6PSW - chains I and O of the 10 polymer chains in the assembly; structure by electron microscopy, 3.70 A resolution.

== Chain I ==
Molecule: DNA-directed RNA polymerase subunit beta
From: Escherichia coli
Notes: EC 2.7.7.6
UniProtKB: P0A8V4 (RPOB_ECO57); numbering as in UniProt (aligned over 1-1342)
Sequence (1342 residues; row label = number of the first residue in the row):
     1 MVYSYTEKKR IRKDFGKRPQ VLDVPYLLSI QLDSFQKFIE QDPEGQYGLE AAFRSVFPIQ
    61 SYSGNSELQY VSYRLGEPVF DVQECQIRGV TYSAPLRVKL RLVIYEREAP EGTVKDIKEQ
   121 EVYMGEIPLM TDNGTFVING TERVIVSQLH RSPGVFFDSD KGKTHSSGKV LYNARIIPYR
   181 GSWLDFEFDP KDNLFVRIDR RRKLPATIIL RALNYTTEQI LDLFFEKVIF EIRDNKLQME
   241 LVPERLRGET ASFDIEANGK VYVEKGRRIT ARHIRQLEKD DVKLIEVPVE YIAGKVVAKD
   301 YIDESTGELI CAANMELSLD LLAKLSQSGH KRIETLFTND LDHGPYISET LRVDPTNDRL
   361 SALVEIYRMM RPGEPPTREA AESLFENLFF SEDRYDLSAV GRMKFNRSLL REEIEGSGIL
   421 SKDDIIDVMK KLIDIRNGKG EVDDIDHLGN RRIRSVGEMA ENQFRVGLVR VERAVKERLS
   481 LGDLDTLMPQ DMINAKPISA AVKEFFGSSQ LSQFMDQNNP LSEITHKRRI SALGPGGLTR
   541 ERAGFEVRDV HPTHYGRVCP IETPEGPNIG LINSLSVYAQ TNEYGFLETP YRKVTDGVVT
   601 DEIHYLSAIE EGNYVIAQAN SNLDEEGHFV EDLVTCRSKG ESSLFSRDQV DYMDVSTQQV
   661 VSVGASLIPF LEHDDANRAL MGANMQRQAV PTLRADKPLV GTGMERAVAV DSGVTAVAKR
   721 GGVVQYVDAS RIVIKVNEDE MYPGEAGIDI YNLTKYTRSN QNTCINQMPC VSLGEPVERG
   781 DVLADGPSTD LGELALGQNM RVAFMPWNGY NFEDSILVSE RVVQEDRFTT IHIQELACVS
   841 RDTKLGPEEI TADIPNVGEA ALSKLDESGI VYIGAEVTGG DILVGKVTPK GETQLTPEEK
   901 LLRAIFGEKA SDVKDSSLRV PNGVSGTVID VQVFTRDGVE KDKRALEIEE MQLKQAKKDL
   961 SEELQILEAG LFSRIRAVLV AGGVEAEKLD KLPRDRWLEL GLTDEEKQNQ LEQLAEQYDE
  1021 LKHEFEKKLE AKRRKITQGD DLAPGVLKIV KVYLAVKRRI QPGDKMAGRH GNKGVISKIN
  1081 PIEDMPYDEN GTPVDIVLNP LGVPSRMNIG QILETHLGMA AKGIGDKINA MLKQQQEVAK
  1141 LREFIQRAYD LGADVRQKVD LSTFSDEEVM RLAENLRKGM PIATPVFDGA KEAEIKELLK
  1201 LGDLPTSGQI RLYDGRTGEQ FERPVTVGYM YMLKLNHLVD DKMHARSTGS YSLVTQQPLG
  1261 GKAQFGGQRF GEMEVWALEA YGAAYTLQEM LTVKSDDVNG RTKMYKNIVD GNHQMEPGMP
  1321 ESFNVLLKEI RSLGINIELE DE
Unresolved in the structure: 1
Residues lining bound ligands: chapso (1N7): Gln-725, Tyr-726, Glu-962, Gln-965, Ile-966, Ala-969, Ser-973
Curated features (UniProtKB/Swiss-Prot):
  - modified residue (N6-acetyllysine): Lys-1022, Lys-1200

== Chain O ==
Molecule: 85-nt DNA strand
Sequence (85 nucleotides; each row starts with the number of its first residue):
     1 GGCGGCGCTT ATTTGCACAA ATCCATTGAC AAAAGAAGGC TAAAAGGGCA TATTCCTCGG
    61 CCTTTGAATT GTCCATATAG AACGC
Unresolved in the structure: 1-15, 78-85

== How chain I and chain O interact ==
Contacting residue pairs (20; chain I residue first):
  Arg-151(I) with DC62(O), hydrogen bond to the base
  Arg-175(I) with DC62(O), sugar contact
  Gly-181(I) with DG60(O), base contact; DC61(O), hydrogen bond to the base
  Ser-182(I) with DG60(O), hydrogen bond to the base; DC61(O), base contact
  Trp-183(I) with DC61(O), stacking on the base; DC62(O), sugar contact
  Asp-199(I) with DG60(O), hydrogen bond to the base; DC61(O), base contact
  Arg-200(I) with DC62(O), phosphate contact
  Arg-201(I) with DG59(O), base contact; DG60(O), base contact
  Arg-371(I) with DT57(O), hydrogen bond to the base; DC58(O), base contact
  Glu-374(I) with DC56(O), base contact
  Gly-537(I) with DC62(O), hydrogen bond to the base
  Leu-538(I) with DC62(O), base contact
  Arg-542(I) with DC62(O), base contact; DT63(O), sugar contact
Also at the interface, not in a pair above, chain I (14 interface residues in all): Gly-536

== Summary ==
14 residues of chain I face 8 of chain O across their interface, with 6 hydrogen bonds and 1 aromatic stacking
contact. Polar pairs include Arg-151(I)/DC62(O), Gly-181(I)/DC61(O) and Ser-182(I)/DG60(O). Bound to chain I:
chapso.
Here chain I is DNA-directed RNA polymerase subunit beta (Escherichia coli) and chain O is an 85-nt DNA
strand. Entry 6PSW (Escherichia coli RNA polymerase promoter unwinding intermediate (TRPo) with TraR and rpsT
P2 promoter) was determined by electron microscopy (same publication as 6PSQ, 6PSR, 6PSS, 6PST, 6PSU and
6PSV).
